PDB entry 3ZQZ | X-ray diffraction, 2.35 A resolution | chain A

# Chain A
Molecule: Angiotensin-converting enzyme
Organism: Drosophila melanogaster
Notes: EC 3.4.15.1
UniProt: Q10714 (ACE_DROME); residues 17-614 here = UniProt positions 17-614
Amino-acid sequence (598 residues; row label = number of the first residue in the row):
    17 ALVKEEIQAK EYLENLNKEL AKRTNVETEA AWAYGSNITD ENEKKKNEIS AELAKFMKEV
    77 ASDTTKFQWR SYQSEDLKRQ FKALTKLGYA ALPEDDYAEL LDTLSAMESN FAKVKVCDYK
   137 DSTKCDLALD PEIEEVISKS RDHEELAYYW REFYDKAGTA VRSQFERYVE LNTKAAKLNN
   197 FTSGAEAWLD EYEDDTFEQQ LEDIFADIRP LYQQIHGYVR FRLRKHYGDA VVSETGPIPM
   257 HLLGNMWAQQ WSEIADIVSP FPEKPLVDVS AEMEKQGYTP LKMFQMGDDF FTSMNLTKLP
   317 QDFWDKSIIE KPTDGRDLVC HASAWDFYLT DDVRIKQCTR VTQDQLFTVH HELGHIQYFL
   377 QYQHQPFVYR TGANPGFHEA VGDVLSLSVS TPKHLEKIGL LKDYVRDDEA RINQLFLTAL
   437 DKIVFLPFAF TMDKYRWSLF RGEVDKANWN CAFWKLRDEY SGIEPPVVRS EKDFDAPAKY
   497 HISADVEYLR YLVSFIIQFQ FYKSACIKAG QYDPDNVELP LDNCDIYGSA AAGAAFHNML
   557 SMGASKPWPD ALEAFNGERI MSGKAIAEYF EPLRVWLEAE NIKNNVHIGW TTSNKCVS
Not modelled in the structure: 17-18
Disulfide bonds: Cys133-Cys141, Cys336-Cys354, Cys467-Cys612, Cys522-Cys540
Covalent attachments: N-acetylglucosamine (NAG) linked to Asn53, Asn196, Asn311
Metal / ion sites: Zn2+: His367, His371, Glu395
Small-molecule neighbours: seleno-captopril (SLC): Gln265, His337, Ala338, Thr364, His367, Glu368, His371, Phe441, Lys495, His497, Tyr504, Tyr507
From the paper describing this entry:
  - post-translational modification sites: Asn53, Asn196, Asn311
  - binding site for seleno-captopril: Gln265, His337, Lys495, His497, Tyr504

# In short
Chain A binds seleno-captopril. Covalently linked N-acetylglucosamine: at Asn53, Asn196 and Asn311. His367,
His371 and Glu395 form the Zn2+ site. The paper reports a binding site for seleno-captopril at Gln265, His337
and Lys495 among others; modification sites Asn53, Asn196 and Asn311.
Chain A is Angiotensin-converting enzyme (Drosophila melanogaster); the structure, Crystal structure of ance
in complex with a selenium analogue of captopril, was determined by X-ray diffraction (same publication as
2YDM).
